Entry 8VDZ (electron microscopy, 2.70 A resolution); this record covers chains J and K of the 24 polymer chains in the assembly.

== Chain J (and K) ==
Molecule: Subunit A
Source organism: synthetic construct
Notes: EC 2.5.1.17; chain K of this document is another copy of the same molecule, construct and numbering; everything in this record applies to it too
Chain sequence (141 residues; numbered 23 to 163; the number before each row is that of its first residue):
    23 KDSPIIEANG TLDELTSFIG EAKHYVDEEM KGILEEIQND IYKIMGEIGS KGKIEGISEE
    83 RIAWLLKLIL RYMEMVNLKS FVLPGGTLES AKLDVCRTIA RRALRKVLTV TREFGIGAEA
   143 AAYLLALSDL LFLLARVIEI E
Not modelled in the structure: 101-102 (chain K: 100-102)

== How chain J and chain K interact ==
Pairs across the interface - 35 pairs, chain J then chain K:
  Phe-40(J) / Phe-40(K)  hydrophobic
  Phe-103(J) / Tyr-64(K)  hydrophobic
  Leu-105(J) / Glu-57(K)
  Leu-105(J) / Gln-60(K)
  Leu-105(J) / Asn-61(K)
  Leu-105(J) / Tyr-64(K)  hydrophobic
  Pro-106(J) / Thr-38(K)
  Pro-106(J) / Gly-42(K)
  Pro-106(J) / Lys-45(K)
  Pro-106(J) / Gln-60(K)  hydrogen bond (backbone-side chain)
  Pro-106(J) / Tyr-64(K)
  Gly-107(J) / Gly-42(K)
  Gly-107(J) / Lys-45(K)
  Gly-107(J) / His-46(K)  hydrogen bond (backbone-side chain)
  Gly-108(J) / His-46(K)
  Thr-109(J) / His-46(K)
  Leu-110(J) / Glu-43(K)
  Leu-110(J) / His-46(K)
  Leu-110(J) / Tyr-47(K)
  Ala-113(J) / Glu-43(K)
  Lys-114(J) / Glu-43(K)  salt bridge
  Lys-114(J) / Lys-114(K)
  Asp-116(J) / Ser-39(K)  hydrogen bond (backbone-side chain)
  Val-117(J) / Ser-39(K)
  Val-117(J) / Phe-40(K)  hydrophobic
  Arg-119(J) / Asp-35(K)  salt bridge
  Thr-120(J) / Asp-35(K)
  Thr-120(J) / Glu-36(K)
  Thr-120(J) / Ser-39(K)
  Ile-121(J) / Glu-36(K)
  Arg-124(J) / Glu-36(K)  salt bridge
  Arg-124(J) / Arg-124(K)
  Arg-127(J) / Ile-28(K)
  Arg-127(J) / Gly-32(K)
  Arg-127(J) / Glu-36(K)  salt bridge
Interface residues without a listed pair, chain J (18 interface residues in all): Val-104
Interface residues without a listed pair, chain K (19 interface residues in all): Glu-29

== Overview ==
18 residues of chain J and 19 residues of chain K are in contact, with 3 hydrogen bonds and 4 salt bridges.
Among the polar pairs are Lys-114(J)/Glu-43(K), Arg-119(J)/Asp-35(K) and Arg-124(J)/Glu-36(K).
Both chains are Subunit A (synthetic construct). Entry 8VDZ (A designed tetrahedral protein scaffold - DARP14)
was determined by electron microscopy together with 8VE7 from the same study.
